PDB entry 7UMM | electron microscopy, 3.36 A resolution | chains H and I of the 9 polymer chains in the assembly

# Chain H (and I)
Name: ab109 Fab heavy chain
Source organism: Mus musculus
Notes: antibody fragment or engineered binder; chain I of this document is another copy of the same molecule, construct and numbering; everything in this record applies to it too
Chain sequence (218 residues; numbered 1 to 218; the number before each row is that of its first residue):
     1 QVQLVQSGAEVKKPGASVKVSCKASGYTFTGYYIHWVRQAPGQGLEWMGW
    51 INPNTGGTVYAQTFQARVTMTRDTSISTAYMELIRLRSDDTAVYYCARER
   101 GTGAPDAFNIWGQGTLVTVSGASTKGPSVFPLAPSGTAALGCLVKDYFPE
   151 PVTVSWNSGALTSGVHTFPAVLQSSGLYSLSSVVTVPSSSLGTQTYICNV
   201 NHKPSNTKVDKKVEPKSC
Disordered / not traced: 216-218
Disulfides: Cys22-Cys96, Cys142-Cys198

# Chain H / chain I interface
Contacting residue pairs - 6 pairs, chain H then chain I:
  Thr55(H) - Asn54(I)
  Arg72(H) - Thr30(I)
  Arg72(H) - Asn54(I)  hydrogen bond
  Asp73(H) - Thr28(I)
  Ser75(H) - Thr74(I)
  Ser75(H) - Ser75(I)
Other interface residues (no listed pair), chain I (6 interface residues in all): Phe29

# Overview
4 residues of chain H face 6 of chain I across their interface, with 1 hydrogen bond. The hydrogen-bonded pair
is Arg72(H)-Asn54(I).
Both chains are ab109 Fab heavy chain (Mus musculus). Entry 7UMM (H1 Solomon Islands 2006 hemagglutinin in
complex with Ab109) was determined by electron microscopy.
